PDB entry 7PHC | electron microscopy, 9.90 A resolution (very low resolution: no residue pairs are listed; an interface is given only as per-side residue counts) | chains c and 3 of the 54 polymer chains in the assembly

Chain c:
Name: 50S ribosomal protein L4
Organism: Mycoplasma pneumoniae M129
Reference sequence: P75579 (RL4_MYCPN); residue numbers follow UniProt; this construct covers 1-212
Sequence (212 residues; each row starts with the number of its first residue):
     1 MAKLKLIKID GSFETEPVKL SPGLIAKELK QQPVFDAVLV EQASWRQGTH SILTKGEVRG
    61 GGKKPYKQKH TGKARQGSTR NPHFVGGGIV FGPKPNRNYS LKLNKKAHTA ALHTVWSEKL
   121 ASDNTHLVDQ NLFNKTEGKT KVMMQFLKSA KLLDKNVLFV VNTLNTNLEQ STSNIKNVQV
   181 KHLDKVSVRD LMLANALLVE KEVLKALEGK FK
Not modelled in the structure: 1, 212

Chain 3:
Molecule: 23S ribosomal RNA
Organism: Mycoplasma pneumoniae M129
Sequence (2907 nucleotides; row label = number of the first residue in the row):
     1 UACAAUAAGU UACUAAGGGC UUAUGGUGGA UGCCUUGGCA CUAAUAGGCG AUGAAGGACG
    61 UGUUAACCUG CGAUAAGCUU CGGGUAGGUG GUAAGAACCU CAGAUCCGGA GAUUUCCGAA
   121 UGGAGCAAUC CGGUAGUUGG AAACAGCUAU CAUUAAUUGA UGAAUAAAUA GUCAAUUAAA
   181 GCAAUACGUG GUGAAGUGAA ACAUCUCAGU AGCCACAGGA AAAGAAAACG AAUGUGAUUC
   241 CGUGUGUAGU GGCGAGCGAA AGCGGAACAG GCCAAACUUA UCAUUAGAUA GGGGUUGUAG
   301 GGCUUGCAAU GUGGACUUGA AAACGAUAGA AGAAGCUGUU GGAAAGCAGC GCGCAAAAGG
   361 GUGAUAGCCC CGUAUUUGAA AUUGUUUUCA UACCUAGCGA GAUCCCUGAG UAGCUCGGAA
   421 AACGUUAUUU UGAGUGAAUC UGCCCAGACC AUUGGGUAAG CCUAAAUACU AAUUAGUGAC
   481 CGAUAGCGAA ACAGUACCGU GAGGGAAAGG UGAAAAGAAC CCAGAGAUGG GAGUGAAAUA
   541 GAUUCUGAAA CCAUAUGCCU ACAACGUGUC AGAGCACAUU AAUGUGUGAU GGCGUGCGUU
   601 UUGAAGUAUG AGCCGGCGAG UUAUGAUAGC AAGCGUUAGU UAACCAGGAG AUGGGGAGCU
   661 GUAGCGAAAG CGAGUUUUAA AAGAGCGUUU GUUUGUUAUU AUAGACCCGA AACGGGUUGA
   721 GCUAGUCAUG AGCAGGUUGA AGGUUGAGUA ACAUCAACUG GAGGACCGAA CCGACUCUCG
   781 UUGAAACGAU AGCGGAUGAC UUGUGAUUAG GGGUGAAAUU CCAAUCGAAA UCCGUGAUAG
   841 CUGGUUCUCG UCGAAAUAGC UUUAAGGCUA GCGUGAGAUC ACAAAUAAGU GGAGGUAAAG
   901 CUACUGAAUG UAUGAUGGCG CCACCUAGGC GUACUGAAUA CAAUUAAACU CUGAAUGCCA
   961 UUUAUUUUAU UCUCGCAGUC AGACAGUGGG GGAUAAGCUU CAUUGUCAAG AGGGGAAGAG
  1021 CCCAGAUCAU UAAAUAAGGU CCCCAAAAUA UACUAAGUGG AAAAGGAUGU GAAAGUGCUA
  1081 AAACAGCAAG GAUGUUGGCU UAGAAGCAGC CAUCGUUUAA AGAGUGCGUA ACAGCUCACU
  1141 UGUCGAGUGU UUUUGCGCCG AAGAUGUAAC GGGGCUAAGU AUAUUACCGA AUUUAUGGAU
  1201 AAGAUUUAUA UCUUGUGGUA GACGAGCGUU GUAUUGGAGU UGAAGUCAAA GCGUGAGCAU
  1261 UGGUGGAUCC AAUACAAGUG AGAAUGCCGG CAUGAGUAAC GCUUGGGAGU GAGAAUCUCC
  1321 CAAACCGAUU GACUAAGGUU UCCUGGACCA GGGUCGUCCU UCCAGGGUUA GUCUGGACCU
  1381 AAGCUGAGGC UGAAAAGCGU AGGCGAUGGA CAACAGGUUA AUAUUCCUGU ACUUACAGUU
  1441 AGACUGAUGG AGUGACAAAG AAGGUUUUCC ACCCCCAUAA UUGGAUUUGG GGAUAAAUCA
  1501 UAAGGUGGUA CAAUAGGCAA AUCCGUUGUG CAUAACAUUG AGUGAUGAUG UCGAGUGAAU
  1561 GAGUGAUCAA GUAGCGAAGG UGGUAUUAAU CAUGCUUUCA AGAAAAGCUU CUAGGGUUAA
  1621 UCUAGCUGUA ACCAGUACCG AGAACGAACA CACGUAGUCA AGGAGAGGAU CCUAAGGUUA
  1681 GCGAGUGAAC UAUAGCCAAG GAACUCUGCA AAUUAACCCC GUAAGUUAGC GAGAAGGGGU
  1741 GCUUAUGUAA AAGUAAGCCG CAGUGAAGAA CGAGGGGGGA CUGUUUAACU AAAACACAAC
  1801 UCUAUGCCAA ACCGUAAGGU GAUGUAUAUG GGGUGACACC UGCCCAGUGC UGGAAGGUUA
  1861 AAGAAGGAGG UUAGCGCAAG CGAAGCUUUU AACUGAAGCC CCAGUGAACG GCGGCCGUAA
  1921 CUAUAACGGU CCUAAGGUAG CGAAAUUCCU AGUCGGGUAA AUUCCGUCCC GCUUGAAUGG
  1981 UGUAACCAUC UCUUGACUGU CUCGGCUAUA GACUCGGUGA AAUCCAGGUA CGGGUGAAGA
  2041 CACCCGUUAG GCGCAACGGG ACGGAAAGAC CCCGUGAAGC UUUACUGUAG CUUAAUAUUG
  2101 AUCAGGACAU UAUCAUGUAG AGAAUAGGUA GGAGCAAUCG AUGCAAGUUC GCUAGGACUU
  2161 GUUGAUGCGA AAGGUGGAAU ACUACCCUUG GUUGUGUGCU GUUCUAAUUG GUAACUGUUA
  2221 UCCAGUUUCA AGACAGUGUU AGGUGGGCAG UUUGACUGGG GCGGUCGCCU CCUAAAAGGU
  2281 AACGGAGGCG UACAAAGGUA CCUUCAGUAC GGUUGGAAAU CGUAUGUAGA GUGUAAUGGU
  2341 GUAAGGGUGC UUGACUGUGA GACAUACAGG UCGAACAGGU GAGAAAUCAG GUCAUAGUGA
  2401 UCCGGUGGUC CAGUAUGGAA UGGCCAUCGC UCAACGGAUA AAAGCUACUC CGGGGAUAAC
  2461 AGGCUGAUAC UGCCCAAGAG UUCAUAUCGA CGGCAGUGUU UGGCACCUCG AUGUCGACUC
  2521 AUCUCAUCCU CGAGCUGAAG CAGGUUCGAA GGGUUCGGCU GUUCGCCGAU UAAAGAGAUA
  2581 CGUGAGUUGG GUUCAAACCG UCGUGAGACA GGUUGGUCCC UAUCUAUUGU GCCCGUAGGA
  2641 AGAUUGAAGA GUGUUGCUUC UAGUACGAGA GGACCGAAGC GAGGACACCU CUUAUGCUCC
  2701 AGUUGUAGCG CCAGCUGCAC CGCUGGGUAG UAACGUGUCU AUUAGAUAAA CGCUGAAAGC
  2761 AUCUAAGUGU GAAACUAUCU CAAAGAUUAA UCUUCCCAUU UCGCAAGAAA GUAAGAGCCG
  2821 UCAAAGACGA UGACGUUGAU AGGUUACAGG UGUAAGCAUA GUGAUAUGUU GAGCUGAGUA
  2881 AUACUAAUUG CUCGAGGACU UAUUGGA
Not modelled in the structure: 1-7, 923-927, 1560-1569, 2901-2907

Interface between chain c and chain 3:
At this resolution (10 A) residue pairs are not listed: 83 residues of chain c and 81 of chain 3 lie at the interface.

In short:
83 residues of chain c and 81 residues of chain 3 are in contact.
Chain c is 50S ribosomal protein L4 and chain 3 is 23S ribosomal RNA, both from Mycoplasma pneumoniae M129;
the structure, 70S ribosome with A*- and P/E-site tRNAs in chloramphenicol-treated Mycoplasma pneumoniae
cells, was determined by electron microscopy together with 7OOC, 7OOD, 7P6Z, 7PAH, 7PAI, 7PAJ and 23 further
entries from the same study.
